PDB entry 6DRT | X-ray diffraction, 2.12 A resolution | chains A and B of the 6 polymer chains in the assembly

[Chain A (and B)]
Molecule: DNA polymerase clamp
Source organism: Enterobacteria phage T4
Notes: chain B of this document is another copy of the same molecule, construct and numbering; everything in this record applies to it too
UniProtKB: P04525 (DPA5_BPT4); residues 1001-1228 here correspond to UniProt positions 1-228 (UniProt number = residue number - 1000)
Sequence (236 residues; numbered 1001 to 1236; the number before each row is that of its first residue):
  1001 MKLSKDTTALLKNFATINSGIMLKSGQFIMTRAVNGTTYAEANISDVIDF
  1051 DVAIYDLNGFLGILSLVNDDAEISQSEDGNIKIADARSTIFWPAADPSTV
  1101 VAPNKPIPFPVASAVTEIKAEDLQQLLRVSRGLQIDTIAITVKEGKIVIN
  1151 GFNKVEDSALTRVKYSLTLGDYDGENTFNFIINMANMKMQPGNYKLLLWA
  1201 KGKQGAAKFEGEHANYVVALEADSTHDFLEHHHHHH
Unresolved in the structure: 1231-1236 (chain B: 1229-1236)
Sequence notes: expression tag (1229-1236)

[Interface between chain A and chain B]
Pairs across the interface (26):
  Lys1119(A) - Arg1087(B)
  Glu1121(A) - Arg1087(B)  salt bridge
  Asp1122(A) - Arg1087(B)  salt bridge
  Gln1125(A) - Leu1066(B)  hydrogen bond (side chain-backbone)
  Gln1125(A) - Val1067(B)
  Gln1125(A) - Asp1085(B)  hydrogen bond
  Gln1125(A) - Ser1088(B)  hydrogen bond
  Arg1128(A) - Leu1066(B)
  Val1129(A) - Leu1066(B)
  Val1129(A) - Ile1090(B)  hydrophobic
  Leu1133(A) - Ile1063(B)  hydrophobic
  Leu1133(A) - Ile1090(B)  hydrophobic
  Leu1133(A) - Phe1091(B)
  Leu1133(A) - Trp1092(B)  hydrophobic
  Arg1162(A) - Asp1078(B)  salt bridge
  Arg1162(A) - Asn1080(B)
  Val1163(A) - Phe1091(B)
  Lys1164(A) - Ile1090(B)
  Lys1164(A) - Phe1091(B)  hydrogen bond (backbone-backbone)
  Tyr1165(A) - Ser1088(B)
  Tyr1165(A) - Thr1089(B)
  Tyr1165(A) - Ile1090(B)  hydrophobic
  Ser1166(A) - Ser1088(B)
  Ser1166(A) - Thr1089(B)  hydrogen bond (backbone-backbone)
  Leu1167(A) - Arg1087(B)
  Thr1168(A) - Arg1087(B)  hydrogen bond (backbone-backbone)
Also at the interface, not in a pair above, chain A (15 interface residues in all): Gly1132

[Overview]
15 residues of chain A and 12 residues of chain B are in contact; the contacts include 6 hydrogen bonds and 3
salt bridges. Polar contacts include Glu1121(A)-Arg1087(B), Asp1122(A)-Arg1087(B) and Arg1162(A)-Asp1078(B).
Chain A and chain B are both DNA polymerase clamp (Enterobacteria phage T4); the structure, Crystal structure
of the processivity clamp GP45 complexed with recognition peptide of ligase from bacteriophage T4, was
determined by X-ray diffraction, deposited together with 5WFY and 6DT1.
